1J4K - chains A and P; structure by solution NMR.

== Chain A ==
Protein: Protein kinase SPK1
Organism: Saccharomyces cerevisiae
Notes: EC 2.7.1.-; fragment: c-terminal fha domain (fha2)
UniProtKB: P22216 (RAD53_YEAST); residues 573-730 here = UniProt positions 573-730
Sequence (158 residues; each row starts with the number of its first residue):
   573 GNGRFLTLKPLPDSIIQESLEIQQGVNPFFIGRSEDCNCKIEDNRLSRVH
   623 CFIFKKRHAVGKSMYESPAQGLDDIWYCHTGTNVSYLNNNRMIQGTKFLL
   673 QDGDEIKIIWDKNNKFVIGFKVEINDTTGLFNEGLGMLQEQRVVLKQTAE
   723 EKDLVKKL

== Chain P ==
Protein: DNA repair protein RAD9
UniProtKB: P14737 (RAD9_YEAST); residue numbers follow UniProt; this construct covers 826-832
Sequence (7 residues; each row starts with the number of its first residue):
   826 EDIYYLD
Sequence notes: modified residue (829)
Modified residues: Y829 (o-phosphotyrosine; PTR)
Reported in the primary citation:
  - post-translational modification sites: Y829 (proposed by the authors, not directly observed)

== How chain A and chain P interact ==
Pairs across the interface - 13 pairs, chain A then chain P:
  R605(A) - Y829(P)
  N616(A) - Y829(P)
  R617(A) - Y829(P)
  L618(A) - Y829(P)
  S619(A) - Y829(P)
  T654(A) - Y829(P)
  N655(A) - Y829(P)
  N655(A) - Y830(P)
  N655(A) - L831(P)
  I681(A) - L831(P)
  W682(A) - L831(P)
  D683(A) - L831(P)
  D683(A) - D832(P)
Other interface residues (no listed pair), chain A (11 interface residues in all): R620
Interface features reported in the paper:
  - specific contacts: R605(A)-Y829(P) (hydrogen bond), R620(A)-Y829(P), T654(A)-Y829(P) (hydrophobic contact), I681(A)-L831(P)

== Overview ==
The interface between chain A and chain P involves 11 residues on one side and 4 on the other. The paper
describes a hydrogen bond between R605(A) and Y829(P); contacts between R620(A) and Y829(P) and I681(A) and
L831(P); a hydrophobic contact between T654(A) and Y829(P). From the paper: a modification site at Y829(P).
Chain A is Protein kinase SPK1 (Saccharomyces cerevisiae) and chain P is DNA repair protein RAD9; the
structure, Solution structure of the FHA2 domain of RAD53 complexed with a phosphotyrosyl peptide derived from
RAD9, was determined by solution NMR, deposited together with 1J4L, 1K2M and 1K2N.
